8H0W - chains N and e of the 24 polymer chains in the assembly; structure by electron microscopy, 4.60 A resolution (low resolution: residue-level contacts below are approximate; hydrogen-bond / salt-bridge calls are withheld).

# Chain N
Molecule: 261-nt DNA strand
Sequence (261 nucleotides; row label = number of the first residue in the row; numbers below 1 keep their minus sign (DT-163 is residue -163)):
  -163 TTCTTAAATACCAAATTAGCTCTCATTCCGGACGTGTTTGTCCTCTGCCT
  -113 TTAAAGCAATAGGAGCTTACGGTCCACTTGTGTTTGGTGTGTTTGGGAAT
   -63 CCGGTGCCGAGGCCGCTCAATTGGTCGTAGACAGCTCTAGCACCGCTTAA
   -13 ACGCACGTACGCGCTGTCCCCCGCGTTTTAACCGCCAAGGGGATTACTCC
    37 CTAGTCTCCAGGCACGTGTCAGATATATACATCCAGGCCTTGTGTCGCGA
    87 AATTCATAGAT
Unresolved in the structure: -163 to -114, -102 to -94, 92-97

# Chain e
Molecule: Histone H3.1
Source organism: Homo sapiens
UniProtKB: P68431 (H31_HUMAN); residues 1-135 here correspond to UniProt positions 2-136 (UniProt number = residue number + 1)
Chain sequence (139 residues; each row starts with the number of its first residue; numbers below 1 keep their minus sign (Gly-3 is residue -3)):
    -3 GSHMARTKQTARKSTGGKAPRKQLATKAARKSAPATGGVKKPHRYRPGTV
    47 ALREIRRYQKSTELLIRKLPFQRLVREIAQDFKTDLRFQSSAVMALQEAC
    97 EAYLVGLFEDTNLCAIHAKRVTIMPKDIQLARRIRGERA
Unresolved in the structure: -3 to 38
Sequence notes: expression tag (-3 to 0)
Swiss-Prot annotation at these positions:
  - modified residue: Arg2 (Asymmetric dimethylarginine), Thr3 (Phosphothreonine), Lys4 (Allysine), Gln5 (5-glutamyl dopamine), Thr6 (Phosphothreonine), Arg8 (Citrulline), Lys9 (N6,N6,N6-trimethyllysine), Ser10 (ADP-ribosylserine), Thr11 (Phosphothreonine), Lys14 (N6-(2-hydroxyisobutyryl)lysine), Arg17 (Asymmetric dimethylarginine), Lys18 (N6-(2-hydroxyisobutyryl)lysine), Lys23 (N6-(2-hydroxyisobutyryl)lysine), Arg26 (Citrulline), Lys27 (N6,N6,N6-trimethyllysine), Ser28 (ADP-ribosylserine), Lys36 (N6,N6,N6-trimethyllysine), Lys37 (N6-methyllysine), Tyr41 (Phosphotyrosine), Lys56 (N6,N6,N6-trimethyllysine) and 8 more in UniProt
  - lipidation: Lys18 (N6-decanoyllysine)

# Chain N / chain e interface
Pairs across the interface (21):
  DA-66(N) - Tyr41(e)
  DA-65(N) - Arg53(e)
  DT-64(N) - Lys56(e)
  DC8(N) - Gly44(e)
  DG9(N) - Arg40(e)
  DG9(N) - Tyr41(e)
  DG9(N) - Pro43(e)
  DG9(N) - Gly44(e)
  DG9(N) - Thr45(e)
  DG9(N) - Val46(e)
  DG9(N) - Ala47(e)
  DC10(N) - Arg40(e)
  DC10(N) - Tyr41(e)
  DC10(N) - Val46(e)
  DA17(N) - Arg63(e)
  DA17(N) - Leu65(e)
  DA17(N) - Pro66(e)
  DA17(N) - Arg69(e)
  DC18(N) - Arg63(e)
  DC18(N) - Lys64(e)
  DC18(N) - Leu65(e)
Also at the interface, not in a pair above, chain N (14 interface residues in all): DG-67, DC-2, DA16, DG25, DG26, DG27
Also at the interface, not in a pair above, chain e (19 interface residues in all): His39, Arg42, Arg49, Arg83, Lys115

# Summary
Chain N and chain e form an interface of 14 and 19 residues respectively.
Here chain N is a 261-nt DNA strand and chain e is Histone H3.1 (Homo sapiens). Entry 8H0W (RNA polymerase II
transcribing a chromatosome (type II)) was determined by electron microscopy together with 8H0V from the same
study.
